Entry 6XLY (electron microscopy, 3.10 A resolution); this record covers chain A.

# Chain A
Protein: Probable zinc metalloprotease Zmp1
Organism: Mycobacterium tuberculosis (strain ATCC 25618 / H37Rv)
UniProtKB: I6X8R2 (I6X8R2_MYCTU); residues 1-663 here = UniProt positions 1-663
Amino-acid sequence (699 residues; numbered -35 to 663; the number before each row is that of its first residue; numbers below 1 keep their minus sign (Met-35 is residue -35)):
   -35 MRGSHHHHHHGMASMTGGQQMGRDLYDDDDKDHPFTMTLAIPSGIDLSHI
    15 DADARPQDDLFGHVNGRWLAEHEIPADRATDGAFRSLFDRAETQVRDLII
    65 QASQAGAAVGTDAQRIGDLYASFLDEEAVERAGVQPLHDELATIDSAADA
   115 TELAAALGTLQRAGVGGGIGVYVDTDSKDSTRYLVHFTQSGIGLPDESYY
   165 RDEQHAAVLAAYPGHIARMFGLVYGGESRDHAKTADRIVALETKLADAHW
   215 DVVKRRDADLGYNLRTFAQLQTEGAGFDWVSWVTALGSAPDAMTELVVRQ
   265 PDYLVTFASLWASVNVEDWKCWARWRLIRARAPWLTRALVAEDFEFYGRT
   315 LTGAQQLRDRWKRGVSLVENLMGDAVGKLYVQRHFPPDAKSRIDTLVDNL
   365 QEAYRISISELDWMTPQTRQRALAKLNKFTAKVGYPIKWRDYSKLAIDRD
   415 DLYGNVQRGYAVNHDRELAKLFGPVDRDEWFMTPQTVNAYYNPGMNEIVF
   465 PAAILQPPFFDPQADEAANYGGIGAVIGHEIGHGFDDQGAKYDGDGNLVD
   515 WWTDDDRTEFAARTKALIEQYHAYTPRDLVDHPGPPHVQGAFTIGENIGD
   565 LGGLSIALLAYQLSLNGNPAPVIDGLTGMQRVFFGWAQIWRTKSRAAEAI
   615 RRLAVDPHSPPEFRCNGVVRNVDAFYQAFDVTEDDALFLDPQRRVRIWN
Not modelled in the structure: -35 to 17
Differences from the reference sequence: initiating methionine (-35); expression tag (-34 to 0)
Residues lining bound ligands: Zn2+ (ZN): His493, Glu494, His622, Arg628

# Summary
Ligands of chain A: Zn2+.
Chain A is Probable zinc metalloprotease Zmp1 (Mycobacterium tuberculosis (strain ATCC 25618 / H37Rv)); the
structure, Cryoem structure of mycobacterium tuberculosis zinc metalloprotease ZMP1 in open state, was
determined by electron microscopy together with 7K1V from the same study.
